Entry 8BI7 (X-ray diffraction, 1.40 A resolution); this record covers chains A and B.

== Chain A ==
Name: 14-3-3 protein sigma
From: Homo sapiens
Reference sequence: P31947 (1433S_HUMAN); residue numbers follow UniProt; this construct covers 1-231
Chain sequence (236 residues; each row starts with the number of its first residue; numbers below 1 keep their minus sign (Gly-4 is residue -4)):
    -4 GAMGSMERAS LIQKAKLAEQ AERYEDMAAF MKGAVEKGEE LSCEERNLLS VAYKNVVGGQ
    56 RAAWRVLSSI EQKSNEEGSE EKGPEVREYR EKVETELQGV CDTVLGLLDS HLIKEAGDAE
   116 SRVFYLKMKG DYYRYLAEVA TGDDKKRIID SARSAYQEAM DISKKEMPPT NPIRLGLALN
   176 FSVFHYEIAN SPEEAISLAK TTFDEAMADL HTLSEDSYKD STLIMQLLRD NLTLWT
Differences from the reference sequence: expression tag (-4 to 0)
Bound ions: Mg2+ site 1 near Glu2 (its only coordinating residue here); Mg2+ site 2: Glu35, Glu110, Glu188; Mg2+ site 3: Glu75, Glu161; Mg2+ site 4 near Glu89 (its only coordinating residue here)
Swiss-Prot annotation at these positions:
  - site (Interaction with phosphoserine on interacting protein): Arg56, Arg129
  - modified residue (Phosphoserine): Ser5, Ser74

== Chain B ==
Name: PKR phosphopeptide
Notes: EC 2.7.11.1, 2.7.10.2
Reference sequence: P19525 (E2AK2_HUMAN); residues 541-551 here = UniProt positions 541-551
Chain sequence (11 residues; each row starts with the number of its first residue):
   541 KSPEKNERHT C
Not modelled in the structure: 541-545
Modified residues: Thr550 (phosphothreonine; TPO)
Swiss-Prot annotation at these positions:
  - modified residue: Ser542 (Phosphoserine)

== Chain A / chain B interface ==
Pairs across the interface (24):
  Lys49(A) with Cys551(B)
  Arg56(A) with Arg548(B); Thr550(B)
  Lys122(A) with Cys551(B), hydrogen bond (side chain-backbone)
  Arg129(A) with Arg548(B); Thr550(B)
  Tyr130(A) with Thr550(B)
  Gly171(A) with Cys551(B)
  Leu174(A) with His549(B); Thr550(B); Cys551(B), hydrophobic
  Asn175(A) with Thr550(B); Cys551(B), hydrogen bond (side chain-backbone)
  Val178(A) with Arg548(B); His549(B); Thr550(B)
  Glu182(A) with Arg548(B), salt bridge
  Leu222(A) with His549(B)
  Asp225(A) with His549(B), salt bridge
  Asn226(A) with Arg548(B); His549(B), hydrogen bond (side chain-backbone)
  Leu229(A) with Asn546(B); Glu547(B); Arg548(B)
Interface residues without a listed pair, chain A (17 interface residues in all): Asp126, Glu133, Trp230
Interface features reported in the paper:
  - interface residues, chain A: Lys122(A)

== Summary ==
The interface between chain A and chain B involves 17 residues on one side and 6 on the other; the contacts
include 3 hydrogen bonds and 2 salt bridges. Among the polar pairs are Glu182(A)-Arg548(B),
Asp225(A)-His549(B) and Lys122(A)-Cys551(B). Glu35(A), Glu110(A) and Glu188(A) coordinate Mg2+ site 2. The
paper reports the interface residue Lys122(A).
Here chain A is 14-3-3 protein sigma (Homo sapiens) and chain B is PKR phosphopeptide. Entry 8BI7 (Binary
structure of 14-3-3s and PKR phosphopeptide) was determined by X-ray diffraction together with 8B2I, 8B2K,
8B4Q, 8B5P, 8BFC, 8BJG, 8BJN and 8BM5 from the same study.
